PDB entry 4F3K | X-ray diffraction, 1.85 A resolution | chains A and B

== Chain A (and B) ==
Protein: 5'-methylthioadenosine/S-adenosylhomocysteine nucleosidase
Source organism: Salmonella enterica subsp. enterica serovar Choleraesuis
Notes: EC 3.2.2.9; chain B of this document is another copy of the same molecule, construct and numbering; everything in this record applies to it too
Reference sequence: E8NLP5 (E8NLP5_SALET); residues 1-232 here = UniProt positions 1-232
Chain sequence (248 residues; numbered -15 to 232; the number before each row is that of its first residue; numbers below 1 keep their minus sign (Met-15 is residue -15)):
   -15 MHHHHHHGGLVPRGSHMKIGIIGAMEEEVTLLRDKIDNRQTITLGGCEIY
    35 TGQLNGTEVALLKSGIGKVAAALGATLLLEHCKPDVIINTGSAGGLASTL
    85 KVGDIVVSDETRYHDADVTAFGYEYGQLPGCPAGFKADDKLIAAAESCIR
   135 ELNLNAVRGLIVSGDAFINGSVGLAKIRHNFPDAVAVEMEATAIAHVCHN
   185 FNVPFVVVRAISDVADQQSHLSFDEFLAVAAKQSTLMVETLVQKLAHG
Unresolved in the structure: -15 to 0, 231-232
Differences from the reference sequence: initiating methionine (-15); expression tag (-14 to 0)
Residues lining bound ligands:
  - homocysteine-DADMe-Immucillin-A (HCE; {(3R,4S)-1-[(4-amino-5H-pyrrolo[3,2-d]pyrimidin-7-yl)methyl]-4-hydroxypyrrolidin-3-yl}-L-methionine), molecule 1: Ala8, Met9, Glu12, Ile50, Ser76, Ala77, Gly78, Ala150, Phe151, Ile152, Val171, Glu172, Met173, Glu174, Arg193, Ser196, Asp197, Ala199, Ser203, Phe207
  - homocysteine-DADMe-Immucillin-A (HCE), molecule 2: Val102, Phe105, Tyr107, Pro113
From the paper describing this entry:
  - binding site for homocysteine-DADMe-Immucillin-A: Glu12, Ile50, Phe105, Tyr107, Pro113, Ile152, Glu174, Arg193, Asp197, Phe207
  - catalytic residues: Glu12 (proposed by the authors, not directly observed)
  - catalytic residues: Asp197 (citing earlier work)

== Chain A / chain B interface ==
Pairs across the interface (58):
  Gly29(A) - Asn184(B)  hydrogen bond (backbone-side chain)
  Gly29(A) - Phe185(B)
  Gly30(A) - Asn184(B)
  Ile50(A) - Leu112(B)
  Ile50(A) - Pro113(B)  hydrophobic
  Lys52(A) - Asp149(B)  salt bridge
  Val53(A) - Ala56(B)  hydrophobic
  Val53(A) - Tyr97(B)
  Val53(A) - Ala177(B)  hydrophobic
  Val53(A) - His180(B)
  Ala56(A) - Val53(B)  hydrophobic
  Leu57(A) - Thr60(B)
  Leu57(A) - Val181(B)  hydrophobic
  Leu57(A) - Asn184(B)
  Leu57(A) - Phe185(B)  hydrophobic
  Thr60(A) - Leu57(B)
  Thr60(A) - Thr60(B)
  Thr60(A) - Leu61(B)
  Leu61(A) - Glu64(B)
  Leu61(A) - Phe185(B)  hydrophobic
  Glu64(A) - Leu61(B)
  Glu64(A) - His65(B)  salt bridge
  His65(A) - Glu64(B)  salt bridge
  Tyr97(A) - Val53(B)
  Asp99(A) - Asp149(B)
  Ala100(A) - Asp149(B)
  Asp101(A) - Asp149(B)  hydrogen bond (backbone-backbone)
  Asp101(A) - Ala150(B)
  Asp101(A) - Phe151(B)  hydrogen bond (backbone-backbone)
  Val102(A) - Met173(B)  hydrophobic
  Ala104(A) - Asn153(B)
  Phe105(A) - Phe151(B)  hydrophobic
  Phe105(A) - Phe207(B)  hydrophobic
  Phe105(A) - Asp208(B)
  Leu112(A) - Ile50(B)
  Leu112(A) - Asp149(B)
  Pro113(A) - Ile50(B)  hydrophobic
  Asp149(A) - Lys52(B)  salt bridge
  Asp149(A) - Asp99(B)
  Asp149(A) - Ala100(B)
  Asp149(A) - Asp101(B)  hydrogen bond (backbone-backbone)
  Ala150(A) - Asp101(B)
  Phe151(A) - Asp101(B)  hydrogen bond (backbone-backbone)
  Phe151(A) - Ala104(B)  hydrophobic
  Phe151(A) - Phe105(B)  hydrophobic
  Asn153(A) - Ala104(B)
  Met173(A) - Val102(B)  hydrophobic
  Ala177(A) - Val53(B)  hydrophobic
  His180(A) - Val53(B)
  Asn184(A) - Gly29(B)  hydrogen bond (side chain-backbone)
  Asn184(A) - Gly30(B)
  Asn184(A) - Leu57(B)
  Phe185(A) - Gly29(B)
  Phe185(A) - Leu57(B)  hydrophobic
  His204(A) - Ala104(B)
  His204(A) - Phe105(B)
  Phe207(A) - Phe105(B)  hydrophobic
  Asp208(A) - Phe105(B)
Also at the interface, not in a pair above, chain A (35 interface residues in all): Gly51, Ala54, Val181
Also at the interface, not in a pair above, chain B (35 interface residues in all): Leu28, Ala54, His204

== Overview ==
The chain A/chain B interface involves 35 residues from each chain; the contacts include 6 hydrogen bonds and
4 salt bridges. Polar contacts include Lys52(A)-Asp149(B), Glu64(A)-His65(B) and Gly29(A)-Asn184(B). Bound to
chain A: homocysteine-DADMe-Immucillin-A. The paper reports catalytic residues Glu12(A) and Asp197(A); a
binding site for homocysteine-DADMe-Immucillin-A at Glu12(A), Ile50(A) and Phe105(A) among others.
Chain A and chain B are both 5'-methylthioadenosine/S-adenosylhomocysteine nucleosidase (Salmonella enterica
subsp. enterica serovar Choleraesuis); the structure, Crystal structure of
5'-methylthioadenosine/S-adenosylhomocysteine nucleosidase from Salmonella enterica with
homocysteine-DADMe-Immucillin-A, was determined by X-ray diffraction, deposited together with 4F1W, 4F2P, 4F2W
and 4F3C.
